6RE1 - chains R and S of the 20 polymer chains in the assembly; structure by electron microscopy, 3.20 A resolution.

[Chain R]
Molecule: Mitochondrial ATP synthase subunit delta
Organism: Polytomella sp. Pringsheim 198.80
UniProtKB: D7P7X6 (D7P7X6_9CHLO); residues 1-199 here = UniProt positions 1-199
Sequence (199 residues; each row starts with the number of its first residue):
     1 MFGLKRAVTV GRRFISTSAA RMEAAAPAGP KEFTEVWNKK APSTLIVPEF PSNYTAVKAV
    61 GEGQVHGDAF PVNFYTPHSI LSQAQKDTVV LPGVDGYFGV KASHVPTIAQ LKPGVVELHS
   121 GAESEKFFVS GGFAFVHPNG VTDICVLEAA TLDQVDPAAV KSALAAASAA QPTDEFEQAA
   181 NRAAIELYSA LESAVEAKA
Not modelled in the structure: 1-22

[Chain S]
Molecule: ATP synthase gamma chain, mitochondrial
Organism: Polytomella sp. Pringsheim 198.80
UniProtKB: Q4LDE7 (Q4LDE7_9CHLO); residue numbers follow UniProt; this construct covers 1-317
Sequence (317 residues; numbered 1 to 317; the number before each row is that of its first residue):
     1 MALRKAVLSL GLSQGVAAEA VLGSGMFNAV QHESVRYASN QAVKQRIRAI KNIGKITKAM
    61 KMVAASKMKN AQIAVEQSRG LVDPFVRLFG DFPAVNSNKS VVVAVTSDKG LCGGLNSNIT
   121 KYTRATLATT ESEGKDVVVV SIGDKGRSQL TRIESQRYQL AIADTYKVRV TFGQASLIVE
   181 ELIKHNPQSY QILFNKFRSA ISFKPTVATI LSPDLLEKQL EDVTGNSLDA YDIEASHERS
   241 DVLRDLTEFH LGVTLYNAML ENNCSEHASR MSAMENSTKS AGEMLGKLTL DYNRKRQATI
   301 TTELIEIIAG ASALMDE
Not modelled in the structure: 1-38, 316-317

[How chain R and chain S interact]
Residue-residue contacts (99; chain R residue first):
  Glu23(R) with Asp222(S); Val223(S); Thr224(S), hydrogen bond (side chain-backbone); Gly225(S)
  Ala26(R) with Asn96(S); Leu220(S)
  Ala28(R) with Phe92(S); Ala94(S)
  Gly29(R) with Asp91(S); Pro93(S)
  Pro30(R) with Asp91(S)
  Phe33(R) with Pro93(S), hydrophobic; Thr126(S); Thr129(S)
  Val36(R) with Thr129(S)
  Trp37(R) with Ala125(S); Thr126(S); Thr129(S)
  Lys40(R) with Ala128(S); Thr129(S)
  Ala41(R) with Ala125(S), hydrophobic
  Pro42(R) with Arg124(S)
  Leu45(R) with Lys121(S)
  Ile46(R) with Tyr122(S), hydrogen bond (backbone-side chain)
  Pro48(R) with Tyr122(S), hydrophobic; Thr126(S); Pro205(S)
  Glu49(R) with Lys204(S); Pro205(S), hydrogen bond (backbone-backbone); Thr206(S); Val207(S), hydrogen bond (backbone-backbone)
  Phe50(R) with Asp91(S); Val207(S), hydrophobic
  Pro51(R) with Asp91(S); Val207(S)
  Ser52(R) with Val86(S); Asp91(S)
  Tyr54(R) with Lys196(S); Arg198(S); Lys204(S); Thr206(S)
  Thr55(R) with Asp83(S); Val86(S)
  Val57(R) with Asp83(S); Arg87(S)
  Ala59(R) with Arg87(S); Tyr231(S)
  Asn73(R) with Arg87(S), hydrogen bond
  Tyr75(R) with Gly80(S); Leu81(S), hydrophobic; Pro84(S); Arg87(S)
  Thr76(R) with Leu81(S)
  Pro77(R) with Gln77(S); Ser78(S), hydrogen bond (backbone-side chain); Leu81(S); Phe172(S), hydrophobic; Tyr256(S), hydrophobic
  Ser79(R) with Gln77(S)
  Ile80(R) with Glu76(S); Gln77(S), hydrogen bond (backbone-side chain)
  Gly93(R) with Glu234(S)
  Val94(R) with Glu234(S); Ala235(S); Ser236(S)
  Asp95(R) with Glu234(S)
  Phe98(R) with Glu234(S)
  Pro106(R) with Ala230(S); Tyr231(S); Asp232(S), hydrogen bond (backbone-backbone)
  Thr107(R) with Asp232(S)
  Ile108(R) with Leu228(S), hydrophobic; Tyr231(S), hydrophobic; Asp232(S), hydrogen bond (backbone-backbone); Ile233(S); Glu234(S), hydrogen bond (backbone-backbone); Val242(S), hydrophobic
  Ala109(R) with Glu234(S)
  Gln110(R) with Glu234(S); Ala235(S)
  Phe133(R) with Val242(S), hydrophobic; Asp245(S); Leu246(S), hydrophobic; Phe249(S), hydrophobic
  Phe135(R) with Leu88(S), hydrophobic; Leu246(S), hydrophobic
  Val136(R) with Tyr231(S)
  His137(R) with Arg87(S); Leu88(S); Tyr231(S)
  Pro138(R) with Tyr231(S)
  Val141(R) with Arg87(S)
  Asp143(R) with Pro84(S); Arg87(S), salt bridge
  Cys145(R) with Leu81(S), hydrophobic; Pro84(S), hydrophobic; Phe249(S)
  Leu147(R) with Phe172(S), hydrophobic; Phe249(S), hydrophobic
Also at the interface, not in a pair above, chain R (52 interface residues in all): Val47, Ala56, Lys58, His78, Gly96, Val105
Also at the interface, not in a pair above, chain S (50 interface residues in all): Val82, Val95, Ser132

[In short]
The interface between chain R and chain S involves 52 residues on one side and 50 on the other; the contacts
include 10 hydrogen bonds and 1 salt bridge. Polar pairs include Asp143(R)-Arg87(S), Glu23(R)-Thr224(S) and
Ile46(R)-Tyr122(S).
Chain R is Mitochondrial ATP synthase subunit delta and chain S is ATP synthase gamma chain, mitochondrial,
both from Polytomella sp. Pringsheim 198.80; the structure, Cryo-EM structure of Polytomella F-ATP synthase,
Rotary substate 2A, focussed refinement of F1 head and rotor, was determined by electron microscopy together
with 6RD4, 6RD5, 6RD6, 6RD7, 6RD8, 6RD9 and 46 further entries from the same study.
